5OB0 - chains A and B; structure by X-ray diffraction, 1.17 A resolution.

Chain A:
Protein: Proto-oncogene tyrosine-protein kinase Src
From: Gallus gallus
Notes: EC 2.7.10.2; fragment: sh3 domain
UniProt: P00523 (SRC_CHICK); residue numbers follow UniProt; this construct covers 85-141
Sequence (61 residues; numbered 81 to 141; the number before each row is that of its first residue):
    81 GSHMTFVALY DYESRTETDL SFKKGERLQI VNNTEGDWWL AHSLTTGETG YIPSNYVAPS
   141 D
Disordered / not traced: 81-84
Construct notes: expression tag (81-84); engineered mutation Glu-128 (Gln in P00523)

Chain B:
Protein: APP12
Sequence (13 residues; numbered 0 to 12; the number before each row is that of its first residue; numbering starts at 0):
     0 XAPPLPPRNR PRL
Modified / non-standard residues: ACE (acetyl group) at position 0

Interface between chain A and chain B:
Contacting residue pairs - 24 pairs, chain A then chain B:
  Tyr-90(A) / Pro-2(B)
  Tyr-92(A) / Leu-4(B)  hydrophobic
  Tyr-92(A) / Arg-7(B)
  Arg-95(A) / Leu-4(B)
  Arg-95(A) / Arg-7(B)
  Thr-96(A) / Arg-7(B)
  Asp-99(A) / Arg-7(B)  salt bridge
  Glu-115(A) / Asn-8(B)
  Glu-115(A) / Arg-11(B)
  Gly-116(A) / Asn-8(B)
  Asp-117(A) / Pro-5(B)
  Asp-117(A) / Asn-8(B)  hydrogen bond (backbone-side chain)
  Trp-118(A) / Pro-5(B)  hydrogen bond (side chain-backbone)
  Trp-118(A) / Pro-6(B)  hydrogen bond (side chain-backbone)
  Trp-118(A) / Arg-7(B)
  Trp-118(A) / Asn-8(B)  hydrogen bond (backbone-side chain)
  Pro-133(A) / Leu-4(B)  hydrophobic
  Pro-133(A) / Pro-5(B)
  Asn-135(A) / Pro-2(B)
  Asn-135(A) / Pro-3(B)  hydrogen bond (side chain-backbone)
  Asn-135(A) / Pro-5(B)
  Tyr-136(A) / Ala-1(B)
  Tyr-136(A) / Pro-2(B)  hydrogen bond (side chain-backbone)
  Tyr-136(A) / Leu-4(B)
Interface residues without a listed pair, chain A (13 interface residues in all): Thr-114
Interface residues without a listed pair, chain B (10 interface residues in all): Arg-9

Summary:
13 residues of chain A and 10 residues of chain B are in contact; the contacts include 6 hydrogen bonds and 1
salt bridge. Polar contacts include Asp-99(A)/Arg-7(B), Asp-117(A)/Asn-8(B) and Trp-118(A)/Pro-5(B).
Chain A is Proto-oncogene tyrosine-protein kinase Src (Gallus gallus) and chain B is APP12; the structure,
Crystal structure of the c-Src-SH3 domain Q128E mutant in complex with the high affinity peptide APP12, was
determined by X-ray diffraction.
